7Y65 - chains A and D of the 6 polymer chains in the assembly; structure by electron microscopy, 3.20 A resolution.

Chain A:
Name: Guanine nucleotide-binding protein G(i) subunit alpha-1
Organism: Homo sapiens
UniProt: P63096 (GNAI1_HUMAN); numbering as in UniProt (aligned over 1-354)
Amino-acid sequence (354 residues; each row starts with the number of its first residue):
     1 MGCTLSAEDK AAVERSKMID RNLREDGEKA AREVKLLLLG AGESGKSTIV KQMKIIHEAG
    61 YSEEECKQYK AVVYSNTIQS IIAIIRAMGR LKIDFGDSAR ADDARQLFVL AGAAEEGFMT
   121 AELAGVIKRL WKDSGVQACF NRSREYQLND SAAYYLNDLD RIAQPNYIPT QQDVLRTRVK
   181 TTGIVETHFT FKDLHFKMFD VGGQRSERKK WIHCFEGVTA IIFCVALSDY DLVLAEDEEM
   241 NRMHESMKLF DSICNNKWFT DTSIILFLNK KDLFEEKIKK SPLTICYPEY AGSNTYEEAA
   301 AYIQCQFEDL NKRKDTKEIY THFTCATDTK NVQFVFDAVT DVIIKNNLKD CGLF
Unresolved in the structure: 1, 56-182
UniProt features mapped onto this chain:
  - region: K35 to T48 (G1 motif), D173 to T181 (G2 motif), F196 to R205 (G3 motif), I265 to D272 (G4 motif), T324 to T329 (G5 motif)
  - binding site (GTP): E43 to T48, S151, L175 to T181, D200 to Q204, N269 to D272, A326
  - binding site (Mg(2+)): S47, T181
  - modified residue: R178 (ADP-ribosylarginine), Q204 (Deamidated glutamine), C351 (ADP-ribosylcysteine)
  - lipidation: G2 (N-myristoyl glycine), C3 (S-palmitoyl cysteine)
  - natural variant: G40 (G40C: In NEDHISB; G40R: In NEDHISB), G45 (G45D: In NEDHISB), T48 (T48I: In NEDHISB; T48K: In NEDHISB), Q52 (Q52P: In NEDHISB), S75 (deletion: In NEDHISB; uncertain significance), Q172 (deletion: In NEDHISB), D173 (D173V: In NEDHISB), E186 to F189 (deletion: In NEDHISB; uncertain significance), C224 (C224Y: In NEDHISB), K270 (K270N: In NEDHISB; K270R: In NEDHISB), D272 (D272G: In NEDHISB), A326 (A326P: In NEDHISB), 1 further natural variant entry in UniProt
  - mutagenesis: G42 (G42R: Abolishes switch to an activated conformation and dissociation from beta and gamma subunits upon GTP binding. Abolishes interaction with RGS family members), E116 (E116L: Enhances interaction (inactive GDP-bound) with RGS14), Q147 (Q147L: Enhances interaction (inactive GDP-bound) with RGS14), E245 (E245L: Enhances interaction (inactive GDP-bound) with RGS14)

Chain D:
Name: C5a anaphylatoxin chemotactic receptor 1
Organism: Homo sapiens
UniProt: P21730 (C5AR1_HUMAN); residues 1-330 here = UniProt positions 1-330
Amino-acid sequence (339 residues; numbered 1 to 339; the number before each row is that of its first residue):
     1 MDSFNYTTPD YGHYDDKDTL DLNTPVDKTS NTLRVPDILA LVIFAVVFLV GVLGNALVVW
    61 VTAFEAKRTI NAIWFLNLAV ADFLSCLALP ILFTSIVQHH HWPFGGAACS ILPSLILLNM
   121 YASILLLATI SADRFLLVFK PIWCQNFRGA GLAWIACAVA WGLALLLTIP SFLYRVVREE
   181 YFPPKVLCGV DYSHDKRRER AVAIVRLVLG FLWPLLTLTI CYTFILLRTW SRRATRSTKT
   241 LKVVVAVVAS FFIFWLPYQV TGIMMSFLEP SSPTFLLLKK LDSLCVSFAY INCCINPIIY
   301 VVAGQGFQGR LRKSLPSLLR NVLTEESVVR HHHHHHHHH
Unresolved in the structure: 1-31, 315-339
Disulfide bonds: C109-C188
Differences from the reference sequence: expression tag (331-339)
UniProt features mapped onto this chain:
  - region: D10 to D18 (Required for CHIPS binding), D21 to S30 (Involved in C5a binding)
  - modified residue: Y11 (Sulfotyrosine), Y14 (Sulfotyrosine), S314 (Phosphoserine), S317 (Phosphoserine), S327 (Phosphoserine)
  - glycosylation: N5 (N-linked (GlcNAc...) asparagine)
  - mutagenesis: D2 to S30 (Strongly impairs C5a binding (45,000-fold)), D2 to L22 (Impairs C5a binding. Strongly impairs C5a binding; when associated with A-27), D10 (D10A: Strongly impairs C5a binding; when associated with A-15; A-16; A-18 and A-21. Moderately impairs CHIPS binding. Strongly impairs CHIPS binding ...), Y11 (Y11F: Weakly impairs CHIPS binding. Loss of CHIPS binding; when associated with F-14), G12 (G12A: Moderately impairs CHIPS binding), Y14 (Y14F: Weakly impairs CHIPS binding. Strongly impairs CHIPS binding. Loss of CHIPS binding; when associated with F-11), D15 (D15A: Strongly impairs C5a binding; when associated with A-10; A-16; A-18 and A-21. Moderately impairs CHIPS binding. Strongly impairs CHIPS binding ...), D16 (D16A: Strongly impairs C5a binding; when associated with A-10; A-15; A-18 and A-21), D18 (D18A: Strongly impairs C5a binding; when associated with A-10; A-15; A-16 and A-21. Impairs CHIPS binding. Strongly impairs CHIPS binding ...), D21 (D21A: Strongly impairs C5a binding; when associated with A-10; A-15; A-16 and A-18), D27 (D27A: Strongly impairs C5a binding; when associated with 2-D--L-22 Del), C144 (C144S: Fails to homodimerize), 3 further mutagenesis entries in UniProt
What the authors report for this chain:
  - mutagenesis - I91A, W102A, S171A: decreased signaling with C5apep peptide
  - mutagenesis - I116F: increased signaling with C5apep peptide
  - mutagenesis - S171A: unchanged signaling
  - mutagenesis - I116A/M120A: increased signaling
  - mutagenesis - D282E, Q305A: decreased signaling

Chain A / chain D interface:
Residue-residue contacts (27):
  R32(A) - Q145(D)  hydrogen bond (side chain-backbone)
  R32(A) - N146(D)
  R32(A) - R148(D)  hydrogen bond (side chain-backbone)
  D193(A) - I142(D)
  D193(A) - N146(D)  hydrogen bond (backbone-side chain)
  E318(A) - R233(D)  salt bridge
  E318(A) - A234(D)
  F336(A) - I142(D)  hydrophobic
  D341(A) - R232(D)  salt bridge
  D341(A) - A234(D)
  D341(A) - T235(D)
  I343(A) - P141(D)
  I343(A) - Q145(D)
  I344(A) - P141(D)  hydrophobic
  I344(A) - T235(D)
  K345(A) - A234(D)
  L348(A) - V138(D)  hydrophobic
  L348(A) - T229(D)
  C351(A) - R134(D)  hydrogen bond (backbone-side chain)
  G352(A) - K239(D)  hydrogen bond (backbone-side chain)
  L353(A) - I225(D)  hydrophobic
  L353(A) - K239(D)
  L353(A) - T240(D)
  L353(A) - V244(D)  hydrophobic
  F354(A) - T235(D)
  F354(A) - S237(D)
  F354(A) - K239(D)  hydrogen bond (backbone-side chain)
Interface residues without a listed pair, chain A (21 interface residues in all): A31, K192, Y320, D337, T340, N347, K349, D350
Interface residues without a listed pair, chain D (22 interface residues in all): N71, L137, R236, A303, Q305

In short:
21 residues of chain A face 22 of chain D across their interface, with 6 hydrogen bonds and 2 salt bridges.
Polar contacts include E318(A)-R233(D), D341(A)-R232(D) and R32(A)-Q145(D). The paper reports that I91A, W102A
and S171A of chain D reduce signaling with C5apep peptide; D282E and Q305A of chain D reduce signaling; 7
substitutions were tested in all.
Chain A is Guanine nucleotide-binding protein G(i) subunit alpha-1 and chain D is C5a anaphylatoxin
chemotactic receptor 1, both from Homo sapiens; the structure, Cryo-EM structure of C5a peptide-bound C5aR1 in
complex with Gi protein, was determined by electron microscopy (same publication as 7Y64, 7Y66 and 7Y67).
